PDB entry 4GY5 | X-ray diffraction, 2.96 A resolution | chains A and E

[Chain A]
Name: E3 ubiquitin-protein ligase UHRF1
From: Homo sapiens
Notes: EC 6.3.2.-; fragment: Tudor PHD domain
UniProt: Q96T88 (UHRF1_HUMAN); numbering as in UniProt (aligned over 134-366)
Amino-acid sequence (241 residues; numbered 126 to 366; the number before each row is that of its first residue):
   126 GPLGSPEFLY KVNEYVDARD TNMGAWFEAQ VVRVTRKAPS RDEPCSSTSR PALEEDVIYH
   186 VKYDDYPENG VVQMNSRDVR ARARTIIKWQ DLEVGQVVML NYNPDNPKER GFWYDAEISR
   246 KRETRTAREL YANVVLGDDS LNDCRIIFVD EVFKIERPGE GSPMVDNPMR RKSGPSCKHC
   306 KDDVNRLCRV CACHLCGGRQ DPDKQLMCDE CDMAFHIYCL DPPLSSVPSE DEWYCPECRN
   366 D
Not modelled in the structure: 126-132, 163-179, 365-366
Construct notes: expression tag (126-133)
Ion coordination: Zn2+ site 1: Cys-302, Cys-305, Cys-313, Cys-316; Zn2+ site 2: Cys-318, Cys-321, His-341, Cys-344; Zn2+ site 3: Cys-333, Cys-336, Cys-360, Cys-363
Curated features (UniProtKB/Swiss-Prot):
  - zinc finger: Asn-310 to Asp-366 (PHD-type)
  - region: Arg-296 to Ser-301 (Linker), Cys-333 to Asp-337 (Histone H3R2me0 binding), Pro-353 to Glu-355 (Histone H3R2me0 binding)
  - site: Cys-316 (Histone H3K4me0 binding), Pro-327 (Histone H3R2me0 binding), Gln-330 (Histone H3R2me0 binding)
  - modified residue (Phosphoserine): Ser-165, Ser-287, Ser-298
  - cross-link: Lys-279 (Glycyl lysine isopeptide (Lys-Gly) (interchain with G-Cter in SUMO2))
  - mutagenesis: Asp-142 (D142A: Impaired binding to histone H3 without affecting the protein folding; when associated with A-153), Asp-145 (D145A: Impaired binding to histone H3), Phe-152 (F152A: Impaired binding to histone H3), Glu-153 (E153A: Impaired binding to histone H3 without affecting the protein folding; when associated with A-142), Tyr-188 (Y188A: Impaired binding to histone H3), Asp-190 (D190A: Slightly impaired binding to histone H3), Tyr-191 (Y191A: Impaired binding to histone H3), Arg-295 to Arg-296 (Disrupts the simultaneous binding to H3R2me0 and H3K9me3), Ser-298 (S298A: Diminishes phosphorylation by PKA), Gln-330 (Q330A/K: Does not affect ability to bind histone H3 peptide), Asp-334 to Glu-335 (Abolishes binding to histone H3), Asp-334 (D334A: Impaired binding to histone H3), 1 further mutagenesis entry in UniProt
From the paper describing this entry:
  - mutagenesis - Y188A: unchanged binding to unmodified H3
  - mutagenesis - S298E: unchanged binding to Peptide from Histone H3.3 (chain E)
  - post-translational modification sites: Ser-298 (citing earlier work)
  - mutagenesis - D334A: abolished binding to unmodified H3
  - mutagenesis - Y188A (2-fold), Y188A/D334A (200-fold): decreased binding to Peptide from Histone H3.3 (chain E)

[Chain E]
Name: Peptide from Histone H3.3
UniProt: P84243 (H33_HUMAN); residues 1-17 here correspond to UniProt positions 2-18 (UniProt number = residue number + 1)
Amino-acid sequence (17 residues; row label = number of the first residue in the row):
     1 ARTKQTARKS TGGKAPR
Not modelled in the structure: 11-17
Modified / non-standard residues: Lys-9 (n-trimethyllysine; M3L)
Curated features (UniProtKB/Swiss-Prot):
  - modified residue: Arg-2 (Asymmetric dimethylarginine), Thr-3 (Phosphothreonine), Lys-4 (Allysine), Gln-5 (5-glutamyl dopamine), Thr-6 (Phosphothreonine), Arg-8 (Citrulline), Lys-9 (N6,N6,N6-trimethyllysine), Ser-10 (ADP-ribosylserine), Thr-11 (Phosphothreonine), Lys-14 (N6-(2-hydroxyisobutyryl)lysine), Arg-17 (Asymmetric dimethylarginine)

[Interface between chain A and chain E]
Contacting residue pairs - 29 pairs, chain A then chain E:
  Asp-145(A) / Lys-9(E)
  Met-148(A) / Lys-9(E)
  Phe-152(A) / Lys-9(E)
  Tyr-188(A) / Lys-9(E)
  Asp-190(A) / Arg-8(E)  hydrogen bond (backbone-side chain)
  Tyr-191(A) / Arg-8(E)
  Tyr-191(A) / Lys-9(E)
  Glu-193(A) / Gln-5(E)
  Asn-194(A) / Lys-9(E)
  Asp-230(A) / Ser-10(E)  hydrogen bond
  Phe-237(A) / Arg-8(E)
  Cys-316(A) / Lys-4(E)  hydrogen bond (backbone-side chain)
  Pro-327(A) / Lys-4(E)
  Pro-327(A) / Gln-5(E)
  Asp-328(A) / Thr-3(E)
  Asp-328(A) / Gln-5(E)
  Gln-330(A) / Thr-3(E)
  Gln-330(A) / Lys-4(E)  hydrogen bond (backbone-backbone)
  Leu-331(A) / Arg-2(E)
  Met-332(A) / Arg-2(E)  hydrogen bond (backbone-backbone)
  Met-332(A) / Thr-3(E)
  Met-332(A) / Lys-4(E)
  Cys-333(A) / Arg-2(E)
  Asp-334(A) / Arg-2(E)  salt bridge
  Asp-337(A) / Arg-2(E)  salt bridge
  Val-352(A) / Ala-1(E)  hydrophobic
  Pro-353(A) / Ala-1(E)
  Glu-355(A) / Ala-1(E)  hydrogen bond (backbone-backbone)
  Asp-356(A) / Ala-1(E)  hydrogen bond (backbone-backbone)
Other interface residues (no listed pair), chain A (25 interface residues in all): Ala-317, Glu-357
Other interface residues (no listed pair), chain E (9 interface residues in all): Ala-7
From the paper, about this interface:
  - specific contacts: Phe-152(A)/Lys-9(E) (hydrophobic contact), Tyr-188(A)/Lys-9(E) (hydrophobic contact), Asp-190(A)/Arg-8(E) (hydrogen bond), Tyr-191(A)/Lys-9(E) (hydrophobic contact), Cys-316(A)/Lys-4(E) (hydrogen bond), Leu-331(A)/Ala-1(E) (hydrophobic contact), Asp-334(A)/Arg-2(E) (hydrogen bond), Asp-337(A)/Arg-2(E) (hydrogen bond), Pro-353(A)/Ala-1(E) (hydrophobic contact), Glu-355(A)/Ala-1(E) (hydrogen bond), Asp-356(A)/Ala-1(E) (hydrogen bond)
  - interface residues, chain A: Leu-331(A), Met-332(A)

[Summary]
25 residues of chain A face 9 of chain E across their interface, with 7 hydrogen bonds and 2 salt bridges.
Among the polar pairs are Asp-334(A)/Arg-2(E), Asp-337(A)/Arg-2(E) and Asp-190(A)/Arg-8(E). The authors report
hydrophobic contacts between Phe-152(A) and Lys-9(E), Tyr-188(A) and Lys-9(E) and Tyr-191(A) and Lys-9(E)
among others; hydrogen bonds between Asp-190(A) and Arg-8(E), Cys-316(A) and Lys-4(E) and Asp-334(A) and
Arg-2(E) among others. From the paper: Y188A and Y188A/D334A of chain A reduce binding to Peptide from Histone
H3.3 (chain E); interface residues Leu-331(A) and Met-332(A); 4 substitutions were tested in all.
Here chain A is E3 ubiquitin-protein ligase UHRF1 (Homo sapiens) and chain E is Peptide from Histone H3.3.
Entry 4GY5 (Crystal structure of the tandem tudor domain and plant homeodomain of UHRF1 with Histone H3K9me3)
was determined by X-ray diffraction.
